Entry 5LNP (X-ray diffraction, 1.99 A resolution); this record covers chains C and D of the 4 polymer chains in the assembly.

[Chain C (and D)]
Molecule: Segment polarity protein dishevelled homolog DVL-2
Source organism: Homo sapiens
Notes: fragment: DEP domain; chain D of this document is another copy of the same molecule, construct and numbering; everything in this record applies to it too
Reference sequence: O14641 (DVL2_HUMAN); residues 416-510 here = UniProt positions 416-510
Amino-acid sequence (97 residues; each row starts with the number of its first residue):
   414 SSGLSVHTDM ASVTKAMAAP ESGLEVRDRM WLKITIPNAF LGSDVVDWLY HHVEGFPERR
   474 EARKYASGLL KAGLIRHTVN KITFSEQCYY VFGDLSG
Not modelled in the structure: 414, 510 (chain D: 414, 509-510)
Differences from the reference sequence: expression tag (414-415)
Modified positions: C501 (S-hydroxycysteine; CSO)
Reported in the primary citation:
  - self-association interface (contacts with another copy of this molecule): M443, L445
  - mutagenesis - G436P, D460K, E499G: abolished signaling
  - mutagenesis - L445E: abolished binding to tetramerization
  - mutagenesis - L445E: decreased signaling
  - mutagenesis - R442A, W444A: decreased binding to Frizzled

[How chain C and chain D interact]
Contacting residue pairs - 111 pairs, chain C then chain D:
  S415(C) - E467(D)
  L417(C) - H465(D)
  L417(C) - V466(D)
  L417(C) - E467(D)  hydrogen bond (backbone-backbone)
  S418(C) - V466(D)
  S418(C) - E467(D)
  V419(C) - V466(D)
  V419(C) - E467(D)  hydrogen bond (backbone-backbone)
  V419(C) - G468(D)
  V419(C) - F469(D)  hydrophobic
  M423(C) - Y478(D)
  M423(C) - L482(D)  hydrophobic
  M423(C) - L487(D)  hydrophobic
  V426(C) - Y478(D)
  T427(C) - L482(D)
  T427(C) - L487(D)
  T427(C) - F505(D)
  T427(C) - L508(D)
  K428(C) - L508(D)
  M430(C) - V458(D)  hydrophobic
  M430(C) - W461(D)  hydrophobic
  M430(C) - L462(D)  hydrophobic
  A431(C) - F505(D)  hydrophobic
  A431(C) - L508(D)  hydrophobic
  S435(C) - W461(D)  hydrogen bond (backbone-side chain)
  G436(C) - W461(D)
  L437(C) - D457(D)
  L437(C) - V458(D)  hydrophobic
  L437(C) - W461(D)
  L437(C) - F505(D)  hydrophobic
  E438(C) - F453(D)
  E438(C) - D457(D)
  V439(C) - N451(D)
  V439(C) - A452(D)
  R440(C) - I449(D)
  R440(C) - N451(D)
  R440(C) - A452(D)  hydrogen bond (backbone-backbone)
  D441(C) - T448(D)
  D441(C) - I449(D)  hydrogen bond (backbone-backbone)
  D441(C) - P450(D)
  D441(C) - N451(D)  hydrogen bond (side chain-backbone)
  R442(C) - K446(D)
  R442(C) - I447(D)
  R442(C) - I449(D)  hydrogen bond (backbone-backbone)
  R442(C) - A452(D)
  M443(C) - L445(D)
  M443(C) - K446(D)
  M443(C) - I447(D)  hydrogen bond (backbone-backbone)
  M443(C) - I449(D)  hydrophobic
  M443(C) - T491(D)
  M443(C) - Y502(D)  hydrophobic
  W444(C) - W444(D)  hydrophobic
  W444(C) - L445(D)
  W444(C) - K446(D)
  W444(C) - Y502(D)
  L445(C) - M443(D)
  L445(C) - W444(D)
  L445(C) - L445(D)  hydrogen bond (backbone-backbone)
  K446(C) - M443(D)
  K446(C) - W444(D)
  I447(C) - R442(D)
  I447(C) - M443(D)  hydrogen bond (backbone-backbone)
  T448(C) - D441(D)
  I449(C) - R440(D)
  I449(C) - D441(D)  hydrogen bond (backbone-backbone)
  I449(C) - M443(D)  hydrophobic
  P450(C) - D441(D)
  N451(C) - V439(D)
  N451(C) - R440(D)
  N451(C) - D441(D)  hydrogen bond (backbone-side chain)
  A452(C) - V439(D)
  A452(C) - R440(D)  hydrogen bond (backbone-backbone)
  F453(C) - E438(D)
  L454(C) - R440(D)
  D457(C) - L437(D)
  D457(C) - E438(D)
  V458(C) - M430(D)  hydrophobic
  W461(C) - L417(D)  hydrophobic
  W461(C) - M430(D)  hydrophobic
  W461(C) - S435(D)  hydrogen bond (side chain-backbone)
  W461(C) - G436(D)
  W461(C) - L437(D)
  H465(C) - L417(D)
  V466(C) - L417(D)
  V466(C) - S418(D)
  V466(C) - V419(D)
  E467(C) - S415(D)
  E467(C) - L417(D)  hydrogen bond (backbone-backbone)
  E467(C) - S418(D)
  E467(C) - V419(D)  hydrogen bond (backbone-backbone)
  G468(C) - V419(D)
  F469(C) - V419(D)  hydrophobic
  Y478(C) - M423(D)
  Y478(C) - V426(D)
  G481(C) - M423(D)
  L482(C) - M423(D)  hydrophobic
  L482(C) - T427(D)
  L487(C) - M423(D)  hydrophobic
  L487(C) - A424(D)  hydrophobic
  L487(C) - T427(D)
  T491(C) - M443(D)  hydrogen bond
  V492(C) - L445(D)  hydrophobic
  Y502(C) - R440(D)  hydrogen bond
  Y502(C) - M443(D)  hydrophobic
  Y502(C) - W444(D)
  F505(C) - T427(D)
  F505(C) - M430(D)  hydrophobic
  F505(C) - A431(D)  hydrophobic
  F505(C) - L437(D)  hydrophobic
  L508(C) - K428(D)
  L508(C) - A431(D)  hydrophobic
Also at the interface, not in a pair above, chain C (52 interface residues in all): T421, A424, A429, L462, I488
Also at the interface, not in a pair above, chain D (49 interface residues in all): T421, A429, V492

[In short]
52 residues of chain C face 49 of chain D across their interface; the contacts include 18 hydrogen bonds.
Polar pairs include S435(C)-W461(D), D441(C)-N451(D) and T491(C)-M443(D). From the paper: G436P, D460K and
E499G of chain C abolish signaling; a self-association interface involving M443(C) and L445(C); 6
substitutions were tested in all.
Chain C and chain D are both Segment polarity protein dishevelled homolog DVL-2 (Homo sapiens); the structure,
Domain-swapped dimer of human Dishevelled2 DEP domain: monoclinic crystal form crystallised from monomeric
fraction, was determined by X-ray diffraction (same publication as 5SUY and 5SUZ).
